5KMX - chains A and U; structure by X-ray diffraction, 2.45 A resolution.

== Chain A ==
Protein: Putative uncharacterized protein TCIL3000_10_9440
Source organism: Trypanosoma congolense
UniProtKB: G0UXP9 (G0UXP9_TRYCI); residue numbers follow UniProt; this construct covers 40-264
Sequence (233 residues; numbered 35 to 267; the number before each row is that of its first residue):
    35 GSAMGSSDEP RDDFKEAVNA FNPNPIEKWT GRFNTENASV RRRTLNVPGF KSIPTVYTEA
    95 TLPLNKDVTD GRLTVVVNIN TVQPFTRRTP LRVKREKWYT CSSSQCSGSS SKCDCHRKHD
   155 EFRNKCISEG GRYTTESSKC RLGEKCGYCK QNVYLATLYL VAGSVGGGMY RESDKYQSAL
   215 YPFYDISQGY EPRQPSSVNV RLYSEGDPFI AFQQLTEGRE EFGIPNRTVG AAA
Disordered / not traced: 35-43, 139-148, 256-267
Differences from the reference sequence: expression tag (35-39, 265-267)
Disulfides: C135-C149, C160-C183, C174-C180
Reported in the primary citation:
  - binding site for sulfate ion: R129, K131
  - conformationally variable residues (domain motion): R126, V127, K128, R129, E130, K131, K184, Q185, N186

== Chain U ==
Protein: Putative uncharacterized protein TCIL3000_10_9440
Source organism: Trypanosoma congolense
Sequence (14 residues; row label = number of the first residue in the row; X marks 14 residues of unknown identity (built as UNK)):
     1 XXXXXXXXXX XXXX

== How chain A and chain U interact ==
Chain A side of the interface, 12 residues: V127, K128, R129, E130, Y215, P216, I220, S221, G223, Y224, E225, P226
From the paper, about this interface:
  - interface residues, chain A: K128(A), Y224(A)

== Summary ==
No residue of chain A is in contact with chain U. From the paper: a binding site for sulfate ion at R129(A)
and K131(A); interface residues K128(A) and Y224(A).
Chain A is Putative uncharacterized protein TCIL3000_10_9440 and chain U is Putative uncharacterized protein
TCIL3000_10_9440, both from Trypanosoma congolense; the structure, Structure of Trypanosoma congolense Insect
Stage Antigen, was determined by X-ray diffraction (same publication as 5KLH).
